PDB entry 5HUH | X-ray diffraction, 2.50 A resolution | chains A and B

Chain A (and B):
Protein: NH(3)-dependent NAD(+) synthetase
Organism: Streptococcus pyogenes serotype M49 (strain NZ131)
Notes: EC 6.3.1.5; chain B of this document is another copy of the same molecule, construct and numbering; everything in this record applies to it too
Reference sequence: A0A0H3BZ89 (A0A0H3BZ89_STRPZ); residue numbers follow UniProt; this construct covers 1-282
Chain sequence (307 residues; numbered -24 to 282; the number before each row is that of its first residue; numbers below 1 keep their minus sign (Met-24 is residue -24)):
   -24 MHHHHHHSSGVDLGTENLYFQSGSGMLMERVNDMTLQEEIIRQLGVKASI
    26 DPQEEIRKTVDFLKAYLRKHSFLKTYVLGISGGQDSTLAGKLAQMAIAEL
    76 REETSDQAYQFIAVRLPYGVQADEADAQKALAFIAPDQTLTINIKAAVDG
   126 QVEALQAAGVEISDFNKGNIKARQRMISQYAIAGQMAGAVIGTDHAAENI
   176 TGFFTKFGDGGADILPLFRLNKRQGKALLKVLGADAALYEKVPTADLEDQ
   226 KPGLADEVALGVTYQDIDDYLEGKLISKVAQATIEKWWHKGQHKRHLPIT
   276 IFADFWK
Unresolved in the structure: -24 to 8, 216-228 (chain B: -24 to 8, 216-229)
Construct notes: initiating methionine (-24); expression tag (-23 to 0)
Bound ions: Mg2+: Asp60, Glu173 (together with sulfate ion)

Interface between chain A and chain B:
Pairs across the interface (109; chain A residue first):
  Gly20(A) with Phe277(B)
  Lys33(A) with Ile276(B)
  Phe37(A) with Ile274(B), hydrophobic; Thr275(B); Ile276(B)
  Ala40(A) with Trp281(B)
  Tyr41(A) with Ile274(B), hydrophobic; Trp281(B), hydrophobic
  Lys44(A) with Trp281(B); Lys282(B), hydrogen bond (side chain-backbone)
  Leu115(A) with Ala133(B); Val135(B), hydrophobic
  Thr116(A) with Ala133(B)
  Ile117(A) with Gln126(B); Ala129(B); Ala133(B), hydrophobic
  Asn118(A) with Ala129(B)
  Ala121(A) with Gly125(B)
  Ala122(A) with Ala122(B); Gln126(B)
  Gly125(A) with Ala121(B)
  Gln126(A) with Ile117(B); Ala122(B); Gln149(B), hydrogen bond; Ile152(B); Ser153(B), hydrogen bond
  Ala129(A) with Ile117(B); Asn118(B)
  Leu130(A) with Ser153(B); Ala156(B), hydrophobic; Ile157(B), hydrophobic
  Ala133(A) with Leu115(B); Thr116(B); Ile117(B), hydrophobic
  Val135(A) with Leu115(B), hydrophobic; Gln160(B)
  Glu136(A) with Gln160(B)
  Asn141(A) with Ala156(B), hydrogen bond (side chain-backbone); Gly159(B); Gln160(B)
  Arg148(A) with Met151(B); Ile152(B); Tyr155(B)
  Gln149(A) with Gln126(B), hydrogen bond; Gln149(B), hydrogen bond; Ile152(B)
  Met151(A) with Arg148(B); Met151(B), hydrophobic; Phe182(B), hydrophobic
  Ile152(A) with Gln126(B); Arg148(B); Gln149(B); Ile152(B), hydrophobic
  Ser153(A) with Gln126(B), hydrogen bond; Leu130(B)
  Tyr155(A) with Arg148(B); Phe182(B)
  Ala156(A) with Leu130(B), hydrophobic; Asn141(B), hydrogen bond (backbone-side chain)
  Ile157(A) with Leu130(B), hydrophobic
  Gly159(A) with Asn141(B)
  Gln160(A) with Val135(B); Glu136(B); Asn141(B)
  Lys181(A) with Asp188(B), salt bridge
  Phe182(A) with Met151(B); Tyr155(B); Phe182(B), hydrophobic; Gly186(B); Ala187(B)
  Gly186(A) with Phe182(B)
  Ala187(A) with Phe182(B); Pro273(B)
  Asp188(A) with Lys181(B), salt bridge; Pro273(B); Ile274(B), hydrogen bond (backbone-backbone)
  Ile189(A) with Ile274(B)
  Leu190(A) with Pro273(B), hydrophobic; Ile274(B), hydrogen bond (backbone-backbone)
  Phe193(A) with Thr275(B); Phe277(B), hydrophobic
  Arg194(A) with Ile276(B); Phe277(B)
  Arg270(A) with Leu272(B)
  His271(A) with Leu272(B)
  Leu272(A) with Arg270(B); His271(B); Leu272(B)
  Pro273(A) with Ala187(B); Asp188(B); Leu190(B), hydrophobic
  Ile274(A) with Phe37(B), hydrophobic; Tyr41(B), hydrophobic; Asp188(B), hydrogen bond (backbone-backbone); Ile189(B); Leu190(B), hydrogen bond (backbone-backbone)
  Thr275(A) with Phe37(B); Phe193(B)
  Ile276(A) with Lys33(B); Phe37(B); Arg194(B)
  Phe277(A) with Gly20(B); Phe193(B), hydrophobic; Arg194(B)
  Trp281(A) with Ala40(B); Tyr41(B), hydrophobic; Lys44(B); His45(B)
  Lys282(A) with Lys44(B), hydrogen bond (backbone-side chain)
Also at the interface, not in a pair above, chain A (55 interface residues in all): Leu19, His45, Ile137, Ser138, Ile145, Gly185
Also at the interface, not in a pair above, chain B (55 interface residues in all): Leu19, Ile137, Ser138, Ile145, Gly185

In short:
The chain A/chain B interface involves 55 residues from each chain; the contacts include 13 hydrogen bonds and
2 salt bridges. Polar contacts include Lys181(A)-Asp188(B), Lys44(A)-Lys282(B) and Gln126(A)-Gln149(B).
Asp60(A) and Glu173(A) coordinate Mg2+.
Both chains are NH(3)-dependent NAD(+) synthetase (Streptococcus pyogenes serotype M49 (strain NZ131)). Entry
5HUH (Crystal Structure of NadE from Streptococcus pyogenes) was determined by X-ray diffraction together with
5HUJ, 5HUL, 5HUO and 5HUP from the same study.
